Entry 1P60 (X-ray diffraction, 1.96 A resolution); this record covers chains A and B.

Chain A (and B):
Name: Deoxycytidine kinase
From: Homo sapiens
Notes: EC 2.7.1.74; chain B of this document is another copy of the same molecule, construct and numbering; everything in this record applies to it too
UniProtKB: P27707 (DCK_HUMAN); residues 1-260 here = UniProt positions 1-260
Sequence (263 residues; numbered -2 to 260; the number before each row is that of its first residue; numbers below 1 keep their minus sign (Gly-2 is residue -2)):
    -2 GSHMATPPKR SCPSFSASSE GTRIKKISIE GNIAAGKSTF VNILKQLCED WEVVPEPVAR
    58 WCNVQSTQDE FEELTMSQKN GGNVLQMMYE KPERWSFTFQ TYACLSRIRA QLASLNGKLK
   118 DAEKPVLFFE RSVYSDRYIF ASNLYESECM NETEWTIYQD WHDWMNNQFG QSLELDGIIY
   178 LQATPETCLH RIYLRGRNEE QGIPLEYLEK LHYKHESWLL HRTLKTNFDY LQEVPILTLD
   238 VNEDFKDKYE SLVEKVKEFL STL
Disordered / not traced: -2 to 18 (chain B: -2 to 19, 62-77)
Differences from the reference sequence: cloning artifact (-2 to 0)
UniProt features mapped onto this chain:
  - active site: Glu127 (Proton acceptor)
  - binding site (ATP): Gly28 to Thr36, Arg188 to Arg192, Glu240 to Phe242
  - binding site (substrate): Glu53, Tyr86, Gln97, Arg128, Asp133, Glu197
  - modified residue: Ser11 (Phosphoserine), Ser15 (Phosphoserine), Thr72 (Phosphothreonine), Ser74 (Phosphoserine)
  - mutagenesis: Ser74 (S74A: 4.5-fold increase in Km), Ala100 (A100V: Strongly increased catalytic efficiency towards deoxycytidine; when associated with M-104 and A-133), Arg104 (R104L: Strongly increased catalytic efficiency towards deoxythymidine; when associated with A-133; R104M: Strongly increased catalytic efficiency towards deoxycytidine ...), Asp133 (D133A: Strongly increased catalytic efficiency towards deoxycytidine; when associated with V-100 and M-104. Strongly increased catalytic efficiency towards deoxythymidine; when associated with L-104)
Residues lining bound ligands:
  - ADP (adenosine-5'-diphosphate): Asn29, Ile30, Ala31, Ala32, Gly33, Lys34, Ser35, Thr36, Arg188, Leu191, Arg192, Val238, Glu240, Asp241, Phe242
  - 2'-deoxycytidine (DCZ): Ile30, Glu53, Val55, Trp58, Leu82, Met85, Tyr86, Phe96, Gln97, Ala100, Arg104, Arg128, Asp133, Phe137, Arg194, Glu197, Tyr204
Reported in the primary citation:
  - binding site for 2'-deoxycytidine: Glu53, Tyr86, Gln97, Arg128, Asp133, Phe137, Glu197
  - contacts within the chain: Glu53-Arg128, Gly28-Arg128 (backbone contact), Arg104-Asp133 (hydrogen bond)
  - catalytic residues: Glu53, Arg128, Arg194 (proposed by the authors, not directly observed)
  - binding site for ADP: Arg188 to Asn195
  - specificity-determining residues: Gln97
  - specificity-determining residues: Tyr86, Ala100, Arg104, Asp133 (proposed by the authors, not directly observed)
  - conformationally variable residues (order/disorder transition): Ser63 to Asn77
  - mutagenesis - A100V/R104M/D133A (50-fold): increased catalytic activity on 2'-deoxycytidine

Interface between chain A and chain B:
Residue-residue contacts (52; chain A residue first):
  Arg57(A) with Asp157(B), salt bridge
  Val61(A) with Thr153(B); Ile154(B), hydrophobic
  Gln62(A) with Thr153(B); Asp157(B)
  Ser63(A) with Thr153(B); Asp157(B)
  Thr64(A) with Asp160(B)
  Gly79(A) with Thr150(B)
  Val81(A) with Ile154(B), hydrophobic
  Met84(A) with Thr150(B)
  Glu90(A) with Arg91(B), hydrogen bond (backbone-side chain)
  Arg91(A) with Glu90(B), hydrogen bond (side chain-backbone); Arg91(B); Glu151(B), salt bridge
  Trp92(A) with Asn148(B); Glu151(B)
  Phe94(A) with Thr95(B)
  Thr95(A) with Phe94(B); Ile154(B)
  Tyr99(A) with Ile154(B), hydrophobic; Asp157(B), hydrogen bond
  Leu102(A) with Trp161(B), hydrophobic
  Ile105(A) with Trp161(B), hydrophobic
  Arg106(A) with Asp157(B), salt bridge; Trp161(B)
  Leu109(A) with Trp161(B), hydrophobic; Gln165(B)
  Asn148(A) with Trp92(B)
  Thr150(A) with Gly79(B); Met84(B)
  Glu151(A) with Arg91(B), salt bridge; Trp92(B)
  Thr153(A) with Val61(B)
  Ile154(A) with Val61(B), hydrophobic; Thr95(B); Tyr99(B), hydrophobic
  Asp157(A) with Tyr99(B), hydrogen bond
  Trp158(A) with Leu102(B); Trp158(B); Met162(B)
  Trp161(A) with Leu102(B), hydrophobic; Ile105(B), hydrophobic; Arg106(B); Leu109(B), hydrophobic; Met162(B), hydrophobic; Phe166(B), hydrophobic
  Gln165(A) with Leu109(B); Phe166(B)
  Phe166(A) with Trp161(B), hydrophobic; Gln165(B); Phe166(B), hydrophobic
Also at the interface, not in a pair above, chain A (30 interface residues in all): Thr98, Met162
Also at the interface, not in a pair above, chain B (28 interface residues in all): Val81, Thr98, Gln156

Summary:
The interface between chain A and chain B involves 30 residues on one side and 28 on the other; the contacts
include 4 hydrogen bonds and 4 salt bridges. Polar pairs include Arg57(A)-Asp157(B), Arg91(A)-Glu151(B) and
Arg106(A)-Asp157(B). The paper reports catalytic residues Glu53(A), Arg128(A) and Arg194(A); A100V/R104M/D133A
of chain A increase catalytic activity on 2'-deoxycytidine.
Both chains are Deoxycytidine kinase (Homo sapiens). Entry 1P60 (Structure of human dCK complexed with
2'-Deoxycytidine and ADP, Space group C 2 2 21) was determined by X-ray diffraction (same publication as 1P5Z,
1P61 and 1P62).
